Entry 7PF3 (electron microscopy, 4.00 A resolution); this record covers chains l and J of the 11 polymer chains in the assembly.

== Chain l ==
Molecule: Histone H4
Source organism: Homo sapiens
Reference sequence: P62805 (H4_HUMAN); residues 0-102 here correspond to UniProt positions 1-103 (UniProt number = residue number + 1)
Chain sequence (103 residues; numbered 0 to 102; the number before each row is that of its first residue; numbering starts at 0):
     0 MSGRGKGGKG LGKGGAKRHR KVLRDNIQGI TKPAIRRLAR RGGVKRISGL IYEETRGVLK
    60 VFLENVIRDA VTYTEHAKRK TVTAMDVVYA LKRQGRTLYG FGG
Disordered / not traced: 0-19
Curated features (UniProtKB/Swiss-Prot):
  - DNA-binding region: Lys16 to Lys20
  - modified residue: Ser1 (N-acetylserine), Arg3 (Asymmetric dimethylarginine), Lys5 (N6-(2-hydroxyisobutyryl)lysine), Lys8 (N6-(2-hydroxyisobutyryl)lysine), Lys12 (N6-(2-hydroxyisobutyryl)lysine), Lys16 (N6-(2-hydroxyisobutyryl)lysine), Lys20 (N6,N6,N6-trimethyllysine), Lys31 (N6-(2-hydroxyisobutyryl)lysine), Lys44 (N6-(2-hydroxyisobutyryl)lysine), Ser47 (Phosphoserine), Tyr51 (Phosphotyrosine), Lys59 (N6-(2-hydroxyisobutyryl)lysine), Lys77 (N6-(2-hydroxyisobutyryl)lysine), Lys79 (N6-(2-hydroxyisobutyryl)lysine), Thr80 (Phosphothreonine), Tyr88 (Phosphotyrosine), Lys91 (N6-(2-hydroxyisobutyryl)lysine)
  - cross-link (Glycyl lysine isopeptide (Lys-Gly)): Lys12 (interchain with G-Cter in SUMO2), Lys20 (interchain with G-Cter in SUMO2), Lys31 (interchain with G-Cter in SUMO2), Lys59 (interchain with G-Cter in SUMO2), Lys79 (interchain with G-Cter in SUMO2), Lys91 (interchain with G-Cter in SUMO2)

== Chain J ==
Molecule: 167-nt DNA strand
Source organism: synthetic construct
Sequence (167 nucleotides; row label = number of the first residue in the row):
    11 TACTTACATG ACAGGATGTA TATATCTGAC ACGTGCCTGG AGACTAGGGA GTAATCCCCT
    71 TGGCGGTTAA AACGCGGGGG ACAGCGCGTA CGTGCGTTTA AGCGGTGCTA GAGCTGTCTA
   131 CGACCAATTG AGCGGCCTCG GCACCGGGAT TCTCCAGGCG GCCAGTG

== Chain l / chain J interface ==
Contacting residue pairs (12; chain l residue first):
  Arg35(l) with DG102(J), salt bridge to the phosphate
  Arg45(l) with DC101(J), hydrogen bond to the phosphate; DG102(J), sugar contact
  Ile46(l) with DC101(J), sugar contact; DG102(J), hydrogen bond to the phosphate
  Ser47(l) with DC101(J), hydrogen bond to the phosphate
  Gly48(l) with DC101(J), hydrogen bond to the phosphate
  Arg78(l) with DA122(J), phosphate contact
  Lys79(l) with DG121(J), salt bridge to the phosphate; DA122(J), hydrogen bond to the phosphate
  Thr80(l) with DG121(J), hydrogen bond to the phosphate; DA122(J), hydrogen bond to the phosphate
Other interface residues (no listed pair), chain l (12 interface residues in all): Arg39, Lys44, Leu49, Tyr51
Other interface residues (no listed pair), chain J (6 interface residues in all): DT103, DG123

== Summary ==
12 residues of chain l and 6 residues of chain J are in contact; the contacts include 7 hydrogen bonds and 2
salt bridges. Polar contacts include Arg45(l)-DC101(J), Ile46(l)-DG102(J) and Ser47(l)-DC101(J). UniProt lists
a DNA-binding region on chain l.
Here chain l is Histone H4 (Homo sapiens) and chain J is a 167-nt DNA strand (synthetic construct). Entry 7PF3
(Nucleosome 4 of the 4x187 nucleosome array containing H1) was determined by electron microscopy together with
7PET, 7PEU, 7PEV, 7PEW, 7PEX, 7PEY and 16 further entries from the same study.
